PDB entry 8JN1 | electron microscopy, 3.50 A resolution | chains H and L of the 8 polymer chains in the assembly

Chain H:
Molecule: Human antibody DENV-115 heavy chain
Source organism: Homo sapiens
Notes: antibody fragment or engineered binder
Amino-acid sequence (122 residues; numbered 1 to 122; the number before each row is that of its first residue):
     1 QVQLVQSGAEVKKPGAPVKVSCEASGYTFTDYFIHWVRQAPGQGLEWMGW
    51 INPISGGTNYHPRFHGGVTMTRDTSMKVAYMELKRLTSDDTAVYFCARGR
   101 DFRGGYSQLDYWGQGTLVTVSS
Cystine bridges: Cys22-Cys96

Chain L:
Molecule: Human antibody DENV-115 light chain
Source organism: Homo sapiens
Notes: antibody fragment or engineered binder
Amino-acid sequence (110 residues; row label = number of the first residue in the row):
     1 QSVLTQPPSASGTPGQRVTISCSGGSSNIAINTVNWYQQVPGTAPKLLMY
    51 SNNQRPSGVPDRFSGSKSGTSASLAISGLQSEDEADYYCATWDDSLKDVL
   101 FGGGTKLTVL
Not modelled in the structure: 1
Cystine bridges: Cys22-Cys89

Interface between chain H and chain L:
Contacting residue pairs (42):
  Gln39(H) with Gln39(L), hydrogen bond; Tyr88(L)
  Gln43(H) with Tyr88(L)
  Gly44(H) with Tyr88(L); Gly103(L)
  Leu45(H) with Tyr88(L); Phe101(L), hydrophobic; Gly102(L)
  Trp47(H) with Asp98(L); Val99(L); Phe101(L), hydrophobic
  Trp50(H) with Trp92(L)
  Asn59(H) with Trp92(L); Lys97(L)
  His61(H) with Asp98(L), salt bridge
  Pro62(H) with Asp98(L)
  Phe95(H) with Ala44(L), hydrophobic; Pro45(L)
  Arg103(H) with Ile31(L), hydrogen bond (side chain-backbone); Asn32(L), hydrogen bond; Trp92(L); Asp94(L), salt bridge
  Gly104(H) with Thr33(L)
  Tyr106(H) with Trp92(L); Val99(L)
  Ser107(H) with Thr33(L); Asn35(L), hydrogen bond; Tyr37(L), hydrogen bond (backbone-side chain); Ala90(L); Thr91(L); Trp92(L), hydrogen bond (side chain-backbone)
  Gln108(H) with Asn35(L), hydrogen bond (backbone-side chain); Tyr37(L); Tyr50(L)
  Leu109(H) with Tyr37(L), hydrogen bond (backbone-side chain); Leu47(L); Phe101(L), hydrophobic
  Asp110(H) with Leu47(L)
  Trp112(H) with Tyr37(L), hydrophobic; Pro45(L); Phe101(L), hydrophobic
  Gly113(H) with Ala44(L)
Other interface residues (no listed pair), chain H (22 interface residues in all): His35, Val37, Gln114
Other interface residues (no listed pair), chain L (22 interface residues in all): Ser51

Summary:
The chain H/chain L interface involves 22 residues from each chain, with 8 hydrogen bonds and 2 salt bridges.
Polar pairs include His61(H)-Asp98(L), Arg103(H)-Asp94(L) and Gln39(H)-Gln39(L).
Chain H is Human antibody DENV-115 heavy chain and chain L is Human antibody DENV-115 light chain, both from
Homo sapiens; the structure, Cryo-EM structure of dengue virus serotype 3 strain EHIE46200Y19 in complex with
human antibody DENV-115 IgG ..., was determined by electron microscopy (same publication as 8JN2 and 8JN3).
